PDB entry 8SS2 | electron microscopy, 3.58 A resolution | chains A and B of the 6 polymer chains in the assembly

[Chain A (and B)]
Name: Glutamate receptor 2, Voltage-dependent calcium channel gamma-5 subunit chimera
From: Rattus norvegicus
Notes: chain B of this document is another copy of the same molecule, construct and numbering; everything in this record applies to it too
UniProtKB: chimeric construct of P19491, Q8VHW8: residues 10-826 from P19491 (GRIA2_RAT), isoform P19491-2 positions 25-841 (UniProt number = residue number + 15); residues 832-1035 from Q8VHW8 positions 4-207 (UniProt number = residue number - 828)
Amino-acid sequence (1026 residues; each row starts with the number of its first residue):
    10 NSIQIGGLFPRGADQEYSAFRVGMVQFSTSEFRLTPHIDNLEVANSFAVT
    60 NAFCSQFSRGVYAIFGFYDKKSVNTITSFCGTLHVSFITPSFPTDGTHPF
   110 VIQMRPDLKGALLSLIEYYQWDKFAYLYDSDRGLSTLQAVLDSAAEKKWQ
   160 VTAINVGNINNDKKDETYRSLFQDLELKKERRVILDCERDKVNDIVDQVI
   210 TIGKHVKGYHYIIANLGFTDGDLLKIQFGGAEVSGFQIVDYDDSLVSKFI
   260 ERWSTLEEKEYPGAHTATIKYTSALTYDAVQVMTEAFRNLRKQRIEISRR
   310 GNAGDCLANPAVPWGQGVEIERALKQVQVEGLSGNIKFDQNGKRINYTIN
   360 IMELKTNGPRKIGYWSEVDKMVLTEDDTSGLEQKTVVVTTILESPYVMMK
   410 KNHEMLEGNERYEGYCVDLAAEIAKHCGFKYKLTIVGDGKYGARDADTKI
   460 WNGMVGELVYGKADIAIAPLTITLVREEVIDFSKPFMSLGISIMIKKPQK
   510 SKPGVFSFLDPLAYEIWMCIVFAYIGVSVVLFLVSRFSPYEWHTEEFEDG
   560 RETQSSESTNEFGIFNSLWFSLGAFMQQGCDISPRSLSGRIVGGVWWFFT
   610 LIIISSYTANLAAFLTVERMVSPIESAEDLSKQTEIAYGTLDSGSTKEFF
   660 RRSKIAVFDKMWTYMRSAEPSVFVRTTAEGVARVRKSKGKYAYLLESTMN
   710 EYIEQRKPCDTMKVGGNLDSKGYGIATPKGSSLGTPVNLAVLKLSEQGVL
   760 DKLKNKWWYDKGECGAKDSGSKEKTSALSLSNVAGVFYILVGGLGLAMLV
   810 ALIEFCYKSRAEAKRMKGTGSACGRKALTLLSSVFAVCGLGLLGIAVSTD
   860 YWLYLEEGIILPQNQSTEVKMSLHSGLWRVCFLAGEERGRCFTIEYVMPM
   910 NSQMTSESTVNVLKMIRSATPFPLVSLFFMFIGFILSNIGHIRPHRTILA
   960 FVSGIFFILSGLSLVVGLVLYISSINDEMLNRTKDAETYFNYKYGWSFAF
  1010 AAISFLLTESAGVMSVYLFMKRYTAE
Disordered / not traced: 549-568, 776-782, 823-832, 908-918 (chain B: 550-568, 776-781, 818-1035)
Sequence notes: conflict E241 (Asn256 in P19491), L382 (Val397 in P19491), E384 (Gly405 in P19491), D385 (Asn406 in P19491), Q392 (Asn413 in P19491), S754 (Asn775 in P19491), V758 (Leu779 in P19491); linker (827-831)
Swiss-Prot annotation at these positions:
  - glycosylation: N355 (N-linked (GlcNAc...) asparagine)
Disulfide bonds: C63-C315, C718-C773, C890-C900
Residues lining bound ligands:
  - Digitonin (AJP): Y523, W526, M527, V530, F531, K1002, L1015
  - spermidine (SPD): Q586, Q587, G588
  - ZK1 ({[7-morpholin-4-yl-2,3-dioxo-6-(trifluoromethyl)-3,4-dihydroquinoxalin-1(2H)-yl]methyl}phosphonic acid): E402, Y405, Y450, P478, L479, T480, R485, L650, S652, G653, S654, T655, T686, E705, T707, M708, Y732
What the authors report for this chain:
  - binding site for spermidine: Q586, G588

[Interface between chain A and chain B]
Pairs across the interface (158; chain A residue first):
  N54(A) - S87(B)  hydrogen bond
  N54(A) - T91(B)
  S55(A) - N83(B)
  S55(A) - S87(B)  hydrogen bond (backbone-side chain)
  F56(A) - S87(B)  hydrogen bond (backbone-side chain)
  F56(A) - F88(B)  hydrophobic
  F56(A) - T91(B)
  F56(A) - L92(B)  hydrophobic
  F56(A) - C315(B)
  F56(A) - A320(B)  hydrophobic
  T59(A) - F88(B)
  T59(A) - L316(B)
  N60(A) - L316(B)
  N60(A) - A317(B)
  C63(A) - L316(B)  hydrophobic
  K79(A) - N83(B)  hydrogen bond (backbone-side chain)
  K80(A) - N83(B)
  N83(A) - S55(B)  hydrogen bond (backbone-side chain)
  N83(A) - K79(B)
  N83(A) - K80(B)
  T84(A) - T84(B)
  S87(A) - N54(B)  hydrogen bond
  S87(A) - S55(B)  hydrogen bond (side chain-backbone)
  S87(A) - F56(B)  hydrogen bond (side chain-backbone)
  F88(A) - F56(B)  hydrophobic
  F88(A) - T59(B)
  T91(A) - F56(B)
  Y137(A) - Q147(B)
  L143(A) - Q147(B)
  Q147(A) - Y137(B)
  Q147(A) - L143(B)
  Q147(A) - N164(B)
  L150(A) - L150(B)  hydrophobic
  L150(A) - A162(B)
  D151(A) - A162(B)
  D151(A) - I163(B)
  D151(A) - N164(B)  hydrogen bond (side chain-backbone)
  A154(A) - D183(B)
  A154(A) - K187(B)
  K157(A) - K187(B)
  A162(A) - L150(B)
  A162(A) - D151(B)
  I163(A) - D151(B)
  I163(A) - A154(B)  hydrophobic
  N164(A) - Q147(B)
  N164(A) - D151(B)
  C315(A) - F56(B)
  L316(A) - T59(B)
  L316(A) - N60(B)  hydrogen bond (backbone-side chain)
  L316(A) - C63(B)  hydrophobic
  A317(A) - N60(B)
  A320(A) - F56(B)  hydrophobic
  D519(A) - A786(B)
  P520(A) - L787(B)
  A522(A) - A786(B)  hydrophobic
  A522(A) - L787(B)  hydrogen bond (backbone-backbone)
  E524(A) - L789(B)
  I525(A) - L787(B)
  I525(A) - S788(B)
  I525(A) - L789(B)  hydrophobic
  I525(A) - V792(B)  hydrophobic
  C528(A) - L789(B)  hydrophobic
  C528(A) - F796(B)
  A532(A) - L799(B)  hydrophobic
  G535(A) - L803(B)
  V536(A) - L799(B)  hydrophobic
  V536(A) - L803(B)  hydrophobic
  V539(A) - L803(B)  hydrophobic
  V539(A) - M807(B)  hydrophobic
  L542(A) - M807(B)  hydrophobic
  V543(A) - A806(B)
  V543(A) - M807(B)  hydrophobic
  V543(A) - A810(B)  hydrophobic
  S547(A) - A810(B)  hydrogen bond (side chain-backbone)
  S547(A) - E813(B)  hydrogen bond
  P548(A) - E813(B)
  G582(A) - Q587(B)
  A583(A) - Q587(B)  hydrogen bond (backbone-side chain)
  Q586(A) - Q586(B)
  Q586(A) - Q587(B)
  G588(A) - Q587(B)
  D590(A) - D590(B)
  S592(A) - D590(B)  hydrogen bond
  P593(A) - W578(B)
  S595(A) - F574(B)
  L596(A) - F574(B)
  L596(A) - V809(B)  hydrophobic
  S597(A) - A806(B)
  S597(A) - V809(B)  hydrogen bond (side chain-backbone)
  S597(A) - A810(B)  hydrogen bond (side chain-backbone)
  S597(A) - E813(B)
  R599(A) - F574(B)  hydrogen bond (side chain-backbone)
  R599(A) - N575(B)
  R599(A) - W578(B)
  I600(A) - G802(B)
  I600(A) - L805(B)  hydrophobic
  I600(A) - A806(B)  hydrophobic
  V601(A) - L803(B)  hydrophobic
  V601(A) - A806(B)  hydrophobic
  G603(A) - L581(B)
  V604(A) - L799(B)
  V604(A) - G802(B)
  W605(A) - L799(B)  hydrophobic
  W606(A) - W578(B)  hydrophobic
  W606(A) - L581(B)
  W606(A) - G582(B)
  W606(A) - M585(B)  hydrophobic
  W606(A) - Q587(B)
  F607(A) - F517(B)  hydrophobic
  F607(A) - M585(B)  hydrophobic
  F608(A) - V795(B)  hydrophobic
  F608(A) - F796(B)  hydrophobic
  T609(A) - Q587(B)  hydrogen bond
  L610(A) - M585(B)  hydrophobic
  L610(A) - I613(B)  hydrophobic
  I611(A) - F517(B)  hydrophobic
  I611(A) - Y616(B)
  I611(A) - V795(B)  hydrophobic
  I612(A) - V792(B)  hydrophobic
  S614(A) - Y616(B)
  S614(A) - T617(B)  hydrogen bond
  S615(A) - L620(B)
  S615(A) - L787(B)
  T617(A) - T617(B)
  A618(A) - T617(B)
  A618(A) - L620(B)
  A618(A) - A621(B)
  A618(A) - L624(B)
  N619(A) - L624(B)
  N619(A) - L787(B)
  A621(A) - T625(B)
  A622(A) - L624(B)  hydrophobic
  A622(A) - T625(B)
  A622(A) - T784(B)  hydrogen bond (backbone-side chain)
  F623(A) - T784(B)
  T625(A) - T625(B)
  V626(A) - E782(B)
  V626(A) - T784(B)
  M629(A) - T625(B)
  T672(A) - D769(B)
  R675(A) - K770(B)
  S676(A) - D769(B)
  E678(A) - K716(B)  salt bridge
  L968(A) - M807(B)  hydrophobic
  L971(A) - L803(B)  hydrophobic
  V975(A) - V800(B)  hydrophobic
  V978(A) - L789(B)  hydrophobic
  V978(A) - Y797(B)
  L979(A) - Y797(B)  hydrogen bond (backbone-side chain)
  I981(A) - L789(B)  hydrophobic
  S982(A) - S790(B)
  N985(A) - L789(B)
  D986(A) - K511(B)
  L989(A) - Q508(B)
  N990(A) - S510(B)  hydrogen bond (side chain-backbone)
  N990(A) - K511(B)
  T992(A) - D719(B)  hydrogen bond
  K993(A) - Q508(B)
Interface residues without a listed pair, chain A (107 interface residues in all): L92, H107, S139, E155, T161, L521, I529, F546, M585, Q587, R594, G602, T643, I964, I967
Interface residues without a listed pair, chain B (88 interface residues in all): H107, S139, G313, K505, V514, E570, F584, G588, C773, K783, S785, A793, I798, F814

[In short]
The interface between chain A and chain B involves 107 residues on one side and 88 on the other, with 24
hydrogen bonds and 1 salt bridge. Among the polar pairs are E678(A)-K716(B), N54(A)-S87(B) and S55(A)-S87(B).
Chain A binds compound ZK1, Digitonin and spermidine. From the paper: a binding site for spermidine at Q586(A)
and G588(A).
Chain A and chain B are both Glutamate receptor 2, Voltage-dependent calcium channel gamma-5 subunit chimera
(Rattus norvegicus); the structure, Structure of AMPA receptor GluA2 complex with auxiliary subunits TARP
gamma-5 and cornichon-2 bound to competitive ..., was determined by electron microscopy, deposited together
with 8SS3, 8SS4, 8SS6, 8SS7, 8SSA and 8SSB.
